1S9D - chains A and E; structure by X-ray diffraction, 1.80 A resolution.

Chain A:
Name: ADP-Ribosylation Factor 1
Source organism: Bos taurus
UniProt: P84080 (ARF1_BOVIN); residues 18-181 here correspond to UniProt positions 17-180 (UniProt number = residue number - 1)
Sequence (164 residues; each row starts with the number of its first residue):
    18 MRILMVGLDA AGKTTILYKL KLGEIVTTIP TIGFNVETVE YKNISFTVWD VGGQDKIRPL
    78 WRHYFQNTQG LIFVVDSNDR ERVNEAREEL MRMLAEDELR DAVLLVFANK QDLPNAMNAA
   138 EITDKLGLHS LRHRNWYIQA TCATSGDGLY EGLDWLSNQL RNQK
Not modelled in the structure: 39-44, 179-181
Bound ions: Mg2+: Thr31 (together with GDP)
Residues lining bound ligands:
  - brefeldin a (AFB; 1,6,7,8,9,11a,12,13,14,14a-decahydro-1,13-dihydroxy-6-methyl-4H-cyclopent[f]oxacyclotridecin-4-one): Met18, Phe51, Val53, Thr64, Val65, Trp66, Asp67, Ile74, Trp78, Tyr81
  - GDP (guanosine-5'-diphosphate): Leu25, Asp26, Ala27, Ala28, Gly29, Lys30, Thr31, Thr32, Asn126, Lys127, Asp129, Leu130, Thr158, Cys159, Ala160, Thr161

Chain E:
Name: Arno
Source organism: Homo sapiens
Notes: fragment: Sec7 Domain (Residues 50-252)
UniProt: Q99418 (CYH2_HUMAN); residue numbers follow UniProt; this construct covers 50-252
Sequence (203 residues; each row starts with the number of its first residue):
    50 LEANEGSKTL QRNRKMAMGR KKFNMDPKKG IQFLVENELL QNTPEEIARF LYKGEGLNKT
   110 AIGDYLGERE ELNLAVLHAF VDLHEFTDLN LVQALRQFLW SFRLPGEAQK IDRMMEAFAQ
   170 RYCLCNPGVF QSTDTCYVLS YSVIMLNTDL HNPNVRDKMG LERFVAMNRG INEGGDLPEE
   230 LLRNLYDSIR NEPFKIPEDD GND
Not modelled in the structure: 50-56, 250-252
Differences from the reference sequence: modified residue (174); engineered mutation Tyr190 (Phe in Q99418), Ser191 (Ala in Q99418), Asp198 (Ser in Q99418), Met208 (Pro in Q99418)
Modified / non-standard residues: Cys174 (s,s-(2-hydroxyethyl)thiocysteine; CME)
Residues lining bound ligands: brefeldin a (AFB; 1,6,7,8,9,11a,12,13,14,14a-decahydro-1,13-dihydroxy-6-methyl-4H-cyclopent[f]oxacyclotridecin-4-one): Ala157, Tyr190, Met194, Thr197, Asp198, Val204

Chain A / chain E interface:
Pairs across the interface (62; chain A residue first):
  Asp26(A) - Arg118(E)  salt bridge
  Ile46(A) - Pro202(E)  hydrophobic
  Pro47(A) - Arg152(E)
  Pro47(A) - Ile245(E)  hydrophobic
  Thr48(A) - His200(E)  hydrogen bond (side chain-backbone)
  Thr48(A) - Asn201(E)
  Ile49(A) - Arg152(E)
  Ile49(A) - Leu153(E)  hydrophobic
  Ile49(A) - Asn196(E)
  Ile49(A) - Thr197(E)
  Ile49(A) - Phe243(E)
  Ile49(A) - Lys244(E)
  Ile49(A) - Ile245(E)  hydrophobic
  Ile49(A) - Pro246(E)
  Gly50(A) - Pro154(E)
  Gly50(A) - Gly155(E)
  Gly50(A) - Ile193(E)
  Gly50(A) - Thr197(E)
  Phe51(A) - Gly155(E)
  Phe51(A) - Ala157(E)  hydrophobic
  Phe51(A) - Ile160(E)  hydrophobic
  Phe51(A) - Tyr190(E)
  Phe51(A) - Ile193(E)  hydrophobic
  Phe51(A) - Met194(E)  hydrophobic
  Phe51(A) - Thr197(E)  hydrogen bond (backbone-side chain)
  Asn52(A) - Gly155(E)  hydrogen bond (backbone-backbone)
  Val53(A) - Thr197(E)
  Val53(A) - Asn201(E)
  Thr55(A) - Asn203(E)
  Thr55(A) - Arg205(E)  hydrogen bond
  Val56(A) - Arg205(E)  hydrogen bond (backbone-side chain)
  Glu57(A) - Arg205(E)  salt bridge
  Ser62(A) - Arg205(E)
  Asp67(A) - Glu156(E)
  Asp67(A) - Ala157(E)  hydrogen bond (side chain-backbone)
  Gly69(A) - Gln158(E)
  Gly70(A) - Ala157(E)
  Gly70(A) - Asp161(E)
  Gln71(A) - Asp161(E)
  Gln71(A) - Glu165(E)
  Gln71(A) - Tyr186(E)  hydrogen bond
  Lys73(A) - Asp183(E)  salt bridge
  Lys73(A) - Tyr186(E)
  Ile74(A) - Asp161(E)
  Ile74(A) - Tyr186(E)
  Ile74(A) - Tyr190(E)  hydrophobic
  Leu77(A) - Val187(E)
  Leu77(A) - Tyr190(E)  hydrophobic
  Leu77(A) - Ser191(E)
  Leu77(A) - Met194(E)  hydrophobic
  Leu77(A) - Met216(E)
  Leu77(A) - Asn217(E)
  Arg79(A) - Ala215(E)  hydrogen bond (side chain-backbone)
  Arg79(A) - Met216(E)  hydrogen bond (side chain-backbone)
  Arg79(A) - Arg218(E)
  His80(A) - Met208(E)
  His80(A) - Arg212(E)
  Tyr81(A) - Met194(E)  hydrophobic
  Tyr81(A) - Asp198(E)  hydrogen bond
  Tyr81(A) - Met208(E)
  Tyr81(A) - Met216(E)  hydrophobic
  Gln83(A) - Arg212(E)  hydrogen bond
Other interface residues (no listed pair), chain A (27 interface residues in all): Thr64, Pro76, Trp78
Other interface residues (no listed pair), chain E (39 interface residues in all): Leu148, Val204, Ile220

Overview:
Chain A and chain E form an interface of 27 and 39 residues respectively, with 11 hydrogen bonds and 3 salt
bridges. Among the polar pairs are Asp26(A)-Arg118(E), Glu57(A)-Arg205(E) and Lys73(A)-Asp183(E). Brefeldin a
is bound between chain A and chain E.
Here chain A is ADP-Ribosylation Factor 1 (Bos taurus) and chain E is Arno (Homo sapiens). Entry 1S9D
(Arf1[delta 1-17]-GDP-Mg in complex with brefeldin A and a SEC7 domain) was determined by X-ray diffraction
(same publication as 1R8M, 1R8Q and 1R8S).
